2R9R - chains A and B; structure by X-ray diffraction, 2.40 A resolution.

[Chain A]
Name: Voltage-gated potassium channel subunit beta-2
Source organism: Rattus norvegicus
Reference sequence: P62483 (KCAB2_RAT); residue numbers follow UniProt; this construct covers 36-367
Amino-acid sequence (333 residues; row label = number of the first residue in the row):
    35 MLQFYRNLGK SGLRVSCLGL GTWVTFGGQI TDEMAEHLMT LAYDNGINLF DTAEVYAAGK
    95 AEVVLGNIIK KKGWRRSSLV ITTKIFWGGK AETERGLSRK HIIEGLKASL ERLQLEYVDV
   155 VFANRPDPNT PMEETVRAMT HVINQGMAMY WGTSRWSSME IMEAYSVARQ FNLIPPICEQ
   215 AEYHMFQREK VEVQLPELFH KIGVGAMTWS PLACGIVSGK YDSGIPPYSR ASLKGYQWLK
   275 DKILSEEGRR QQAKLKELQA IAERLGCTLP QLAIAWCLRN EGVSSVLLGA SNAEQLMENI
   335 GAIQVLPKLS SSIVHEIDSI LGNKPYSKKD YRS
Unresolved in the structure: 35, 362-367
Differences from the reference sequence: expression tag (35)
Small-molecule neighbours: NADP (NAP; NADP nicotinamide-adenine-dinucleotide phosphate): Gly55, Thr56, Trp57, Thr59, Gln63, Asp85, Tyr90, Lys118, Asn158, Ser188, Arg189, Gln214, Trp243, Ser244, Pro245, Leu246, Ala247, Cys248, Gly249, Ser252, Lys254, Tyr255, Tyr262, Ser263, Arg264, Pro304, Leu321, Leu322, Gly323, Ala324, Ser325, Gln329, Glu332, Asn333
Swiss-Prot annotation at these positions:
  - active site: Tyr90 (Proton donor/acceptor)
  - binding site (NADP(+)): Thr56, Trp57, Gln63, Asp85, Asn158, Ser188, Arg189, Gln214, Trp243, Ser244, Pro245, Leu246, Ala247, Cys248, Lys254, Tyr262, Arg264, Gly323, Ser325, Gln329 and 2 more in UniProt
  - modified residue: Ser112 (Phosphoserine), Lys124 (N6-acetyllysine)
  - mutagenesis: Tyr90 (Y90F: Abolishes enzyme activity, but has no effect on NADPH binding)

[Chain B]
Name: Paddle chimera voltage gated potassium channel Kv1.2-Kv2.1
Source organism: Rattus norvegicus
Amino-acid sequence (514 residues; row label = number of the first residue in the row; numbers below 1 keep their minus sign (Met-18 is residue -18)):
   -18 MAHHHHHHHH HHGLVPRGSM TVATGDPVDE AAALPGHPQD TYDPEADHES SERVVINISG
    42 LRFETQLKTL AQFPETLLGD PKKRMRYFDP LRNEYFFDRN RPSFDAILYY YQSGGRLRRP
   102 VNVPLDIFSE EIRFYELGEE AMEMFREDEG YIKEEERPLP ENEFQRQVWL LFEYPESSGP
   162 ARIIAIVSVM VILISIVSFC LETLPIFRDE NEDMHGGGVT FHTYSQSTIG YQQSTSFTDP
   222 FFIVETLCII WFSFEFLVRF FACPSKAGFF TNIMNIIDIV AIIPYYVTIF LTESNKSVLQ
   282 FQNVRRVVQI FRIMRILRIF KLSRHSKGLQ ILGQTLKASM RELGLLIFFL FIGVILFSSA
   342 VYFAEADERD SQFPSIPDAF WWAVVSMTTV GYGDMVPTTI GGKIVGSLCA IAGVLTIALP
   402 VPVIVSNFNY FYHRETEGEE QAQYLQVTSS PKIPSSPDLK KSRSASTISK SDYMEIQEGV
   462 NNSNEDFREE NLKTANSTLA NTNYVNITKM LTDV
Unresolved in the structure: -18 to 31, 418-495
Metal / ion sites: K+ site 1: Thr370, Val371; K+ site 2 near Thr370 (its only coordinating residue here); K+ site 3: Val371, Gly372; K+ site 4 near Tyr373 (its only coordinating residue here)
Small-molecule neighbours:
  - phosphatidylglycerol (PGW; (1R)-2-{[(S)-{[(2S)-2,3-dihydroxypropyl]oxy}(hydroxy)phosphoryl]oxy}-1-[(hexadecanoyloxy)methyl]ethyl (9Z)-octadec-9-enoate), molecule 1: Val170, Leu174, His306, Ser307, Lys308, Gly309, Arg322, Gly325, Leu326, Ile328, Phe329, Phe332
  - phosphatidylglycerol (PGW), molecule 2: Ile175, Val178, Ser179, Leu182, Phe188, Pro221, Phe222, Val225
  - phosphatidylglycerol (PGW), molecule 3: Ile177, Val178, Leu182, Leu185, Phe332, Ile336, Pro358, Phe361, Ile381
  - phosphatidylglycerol (PGW), molecule 4: Gln214, Ser215, Thr216, Phe223, Ile231, Tyr266, Ile270, Glu274, Lys277
  - phosphatidylglycerol (PGW), molecule 5: Ser217, Phe218, Ile224, Thr227, Leu228
  - phosphatidylglycerol (PGW), molecule 6: Ile254, Met255, Phe301, Ser304, Lys308, Leu310, Gln311, Gly314, Gln315, Leu317, Lys318, Arg415, Glu416
  - phosphatidylglycerol (PGW), molecule 7: Ile257, Ile260, Ile264, Phe292, Met295
  - phosphatidylglycerol (PGW), molecule 8: Ile291, Met295, Leu298
  - phosphatidylglycerol (PGW), molecule 9: Ile294, Ala341, Ala345, Gly382, Val386
  - phosphatidylglycerol (PGW), molecule 10: Leu313, Leu317, Ile328, Ala393, Leu396, Thr397, Leu400
  - phosphatidylglycerol (PGW), molecule 11: Leu313, Phe330, Ile333, Gly334, Leu337, Phe338, Thr397
  - phosphatidylglycerol (PGW), molecule 12: Ile328, Pro358, Asp359, Phe361, Trp362, Val365, Ile381, Lys384, Ile385, Ser388, Ile392

[How chain A and chain B interact]
Contacting residue pairs (14; chain A residue first):
  Met196(A) - Glu33(B)
  Met196(A) - Asn74(B)
  Tyr199(A) - Phe69(B)
  Tyr199(A) - Pro71(B)  hydrogen bond (side chain-backbone)
  Tyr199(A) - Asn74(B)  hydrogen bond (side chain-backbone)
  Ser200(A) - Asn74(B)
  Arg203(A) - Pro71(B)  hydrogen bond (side chain-backbone)
  Arg203(A) - Leu72(B)  hydrogen bond (side chain-backbone)
  Glu231(A) - Pro62(B)
  Glu231(A) - Met66(B)
  Lys235(A) - Met66(B)
  Lys235(A) - Phe69(B)
  Lys235(A) - Pro71(B)
  Lys235(A) - Tyr76(B)  hydrogen bond
Also at the interface, not in a pair above, chain A (8 interface residues in all): His234, Ile236
Also at the interface, not in a pair above, chain B (9 interface residues in all): Asp70

[Overview]
8 residues of chain A face 9 of chain B across their interface; the contacts include 5 hydrogen bonds. Polar
pairs include Tyr199(A)-Pro71(B), Tyr199(A)-Asn74(B) and Arg203(A)-Pro71(B). Bound to chain A: NADP. Bound to
chain B: 12 copies of phosphatidylglycerol.
Here chain A is Voltage-gated potassium channel subunit beta-2 and chain B is Paddle chimera voltage gated
potassium channel Kv1.2-Kv2.1, both from Rattus norvegicus. Entry 2R9R (Shaker family voltage dependent
potassium channel (kv1.2-kv2.1 paddle chimera channel) in association with beta subunit) was determined by
X-ray diffraction.
